1EJX - chains C and B of the 3 polymer chains in the assembly; structure by X-ray diffraction, 1.60 A resolution.

== Chain C ==
Name: Urease alpha subunit
Source organism: Klebsiella aerogenes
Notes: EC 3.5.1.5
Reference sequence: P18314 (URE1_KLEAE); residues 1001-1567 here correspond to UniProt positions 1-567 (UniProt number = residue number - 1000)
Amino-acid sequence (567 residues; numbered 1001 to 1567; the number before each row is that of its first residue):
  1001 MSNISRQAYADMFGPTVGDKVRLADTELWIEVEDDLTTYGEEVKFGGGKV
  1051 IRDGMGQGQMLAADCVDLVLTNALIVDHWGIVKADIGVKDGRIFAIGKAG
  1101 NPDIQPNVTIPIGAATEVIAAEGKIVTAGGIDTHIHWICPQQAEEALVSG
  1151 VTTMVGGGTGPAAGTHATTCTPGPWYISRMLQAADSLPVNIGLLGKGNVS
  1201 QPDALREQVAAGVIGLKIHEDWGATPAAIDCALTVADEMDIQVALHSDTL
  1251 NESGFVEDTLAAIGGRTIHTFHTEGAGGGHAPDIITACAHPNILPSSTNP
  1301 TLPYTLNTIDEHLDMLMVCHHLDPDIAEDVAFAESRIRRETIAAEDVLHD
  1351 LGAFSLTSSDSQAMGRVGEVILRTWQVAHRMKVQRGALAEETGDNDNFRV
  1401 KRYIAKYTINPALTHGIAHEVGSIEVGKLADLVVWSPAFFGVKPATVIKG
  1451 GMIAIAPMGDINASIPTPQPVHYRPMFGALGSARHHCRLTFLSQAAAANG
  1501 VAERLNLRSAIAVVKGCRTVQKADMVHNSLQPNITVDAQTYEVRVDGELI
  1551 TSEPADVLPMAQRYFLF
Disordered / not traced: 1001, 1320-1329
Differences from the reference sequence: modified residue (1217)
Modified residues: Lys-1217 (lysine nz-carboxylic acid; KCX)
Swiss-Prot annotation at these positions:
  - active site: His-1320 (Proton donor)
  - binding site (Ni(2+)): His-1134, His-1136, Lys-1217, His-1246, His-1272, Asp-1360
  - binding site (substrate): His-1219
  - modified residue: Lys-1217 (N6-carboxylysine)
Ion coordination: Ni2+ site 1: His-1134, His-1136, Lys-1217, Asp-1360; Ni2+ site 2: Lys-1217, His-1246, His-1272

== Chain B ==
Name: Urease beta subunit
Source organism: Klebsiella aerogenes
Notes: EC 3.5.1.5
Reference sequence: P18315 (URE2_KLEAE); residues 2001-2101 here correspond to UniProt positions 1-101 (UniProt number = residue number - 2000)
Amino-acid sequence (101 residues; numbered 2001 to 2101; the number before each row is that of its first residue):
  2001 MIPGEYHVKPGQIALNTGRATCRVVVENHGDRPIQVGSHYHFAEVNPALK
  2051 FDRQQAAGYRLNIPAGTAVRFEPGQKREVELVAFAGHRAVFGFRGEVMGP
  2101 L

== Chain C / chain B interface ==
Contacting residue pairs (95):
  Ser-1002(C) with Ile-2013(B); Ala-2014(B); Leu-2015(B), hydrogen bond (backbone-backbone); Asn-2062(B), hydrogen bond (side chain-backbone); Ile-2063(B)
  Asn-1003(C) with Gln-2012(B); Ile-2013(B); Ala-2014(B)
  Ile-1004(C) with Gln-2012(B); Ile-2013(B), hydrogen bond (backbone-backbone); Leu-2015(B), hydrophobic; Pro-2064(B), hydrophobic
  Ser-1005(C) with Gly-2011(B); Gln-2012(B)
  Arg-1006(C) with Val-2008(B); Lys-2009(B), hydrogen bond (side chain-backbone); Pro-2010(B); Gly-2011(B), hydrogen bond (backbone-backbone); Gln-2012(B); Ile-2013(B)
  Gln-1007(C) with Val-2008(B)
  Ala-1010(C) with Tyr-2006(B); Val-2008(B), hydrophobic
  Met-1012(C) with Pro-2064(B), hydrophobic; Thr-2067(B)
  Phe-1013(C) with Ala-2065(B)
  Pro-1015(C) with Tyr-2006(B)
  Thr-1016(C) with Ile-2013(B)
  Asp-1019(C) with His-2007(B); Val-2008(B); Lys-2009(B), hydrogen bond (side chain-backbone)
  Lys-1020(C) with Glu-2005(B); Tyr-2006(B); His-2007(B), hydrogen bond (backbone-backbone)
  Val-1021(C) with Gly-2004(B); Glu-2005(B); Tyr-2006(B), hydrophobic
  Arg-1022(C) with Met-2001(B); Ile-2002(B), hydrogen bond (side chain-backbone); Gly-2004(B); Glu-2005(B), salt bridge
  Ala-1024(C) with Pro-2003(B); Gly-2004(B), hydrogen bond (backbone-backbone)
  Asp-1025(C) with Met-2001(B)
  Trp-1029(C) with Glu-2005(B); His-2007(B)
  Tyr-1039(C) with Ile-2013(B), hydrophobic; Ala-2014(B); Leu-2015(B); Asn-2016(B), hydrogen bond (backbone-backbone)
  Gly-1040(C) with Leu-2015(B); Asn-2016(B), hydrogen bond (backbone-side chain); His-2039(B); Arg-2060(B), hydrogen bond (backbone-side chain); Ala-2065(B)
  Glu-1041(C) with Arg-2019(B), salt bridge; His-2039(B), salt bridge; Arg-2060(B), salt bridge
  Glu-1042(C) with Ala-2065(B)
  Gly-1048(C) with Gly-2037(B); Gly-2066(B)
  Lys-1049(C) with Gly-2066(B)
  Val-1050(C) with His-2039(B); Ala-2065(B); Gly-2066(B)
  Arg-1052(C) with Gly-2037(B)
  Asp-1053(C) with Gly-2092(B)
  Gly-1054(C) with Phe-2091(B); Phe-2093(B)
  Met-1055(C) with His-2039(B); Tyr-2040(B), hydrophobic; Phe-2093(B), hydrophobic
  Gln-1059(C) with Phe-2091(B)
  Pro-1102(C) with Gly-2086(B); His-2087(B), hydrogen bond (backbone-backbone)
  Asp-1103(C) with Ala-2085(B); His-2087(B), salt bridge; Arg-2088(B), hydrogen bond (backbone-backbone); Ala-2089(B), hydrogen bond (backbone-backbone); Phe-2091(B)
  Ile-1104(C) with Phe-2084(B), hydrophobic; Ala-2085(B), hydrogen bond (backbone-backbone); Gly-2086(B); Ala-2089(B)
  Gln-1105(C) with Ala-2085(B); Gly-2086(B)
  Pro-1106(C) with Arg-2019(B); Gly-2086(B)
  Gly-1123(C) with Tyr-2006(B)
  Pro-1437(C) with Gly-2004(B)
  Ala-1438(C) with Pro-2003(B); Gly-2004(B)
  Arg-1563(C) with Met-2001(B); Pro-2003(B)
  Tyr-1564(C) with Pro-2003(B)
Also at the interface, not in a pair above, chain C (45 interface residues in all): Tyr-1009, Gly-1014, Val-1017, Gly-1018, Lys-1044
Also at the interface, not in a pair above, chain B (37 interface residues in all): Ser-2038

== In short ==
45 residues of chain C and 37 residues of chain B are in contact, with 16 hydrogen bonds and 5 salt bridges.
Polar pairs include Arg-1022(C)/Glu-2005(B), Glu-1041(C)/Arg-2019(B) and Glu-1041(C)/His-2039(B).
Chain C is Urease alpha subunit and chain B is Urease beta subunit, both from Klebsiella aerogenes; the
structure, Crystal structure of wild-type klebsiella aerogenes urease at 100K, was determined by X-ray
diffraction.
